PDB entry 6R6I | X-ray diffraction, 1.47 A resolution | chains A and B

[Chain A (and B)]
Name: Transthyretin
Source organism: Homo sapiens
Notes: chain B of this document is another copy of the same molecule, construct and numbering; everything in this record applies to it too
UniProt: P02766 (TTHY_HUMAN); residues -19 to 127 here correspond to UniProt positions 1-147 (UniProt number = residue number + 20)
Amino-acid sequence (147 residues; row label = number of the first residue in the row; numbers below 1 keep their minus sign (Met-19 is residue -19)):
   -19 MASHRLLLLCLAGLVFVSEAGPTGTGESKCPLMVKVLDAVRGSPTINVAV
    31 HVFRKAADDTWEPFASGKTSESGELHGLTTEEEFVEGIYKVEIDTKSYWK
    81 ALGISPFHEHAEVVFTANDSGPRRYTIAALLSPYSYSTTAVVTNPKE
Disordered / not traced: -19 to 9, 126-127 (chain B: -19 to 9, 125-127)
Sequence notes: engineered mutation Thr25 (Ala45 in P02766)
Small-molecule neighbours: H50 (1-(3',4'-dichloro-2-fluorobiphenyl-4-yl)cyclopropanecarboxylic acid): Lys15, Leu17, Ala108, Ala109, Leu110, Ser117, Thr118, Thr119
Swiss-Prot annotation at these positions:
  - binding site (L-thyroxine): Lys15, Glu54, Ser117
  - modified residue: Cys10 (Sulfocysteine), Glu42 (4-carboxyglutamate), Ser52 (Phosphoserine)
  - glycosylation: Asn98 (N-linked (GlcNAc...) asparagine)
Reported in the primary citation:
  - binding site for H50: Lys15, Leu17, Ala108, Leu110, Thr119
  - conformationally variable residues (loop rearrangement): Asn98 to Arg104

[How chain A and chain B interact]
Contacting residue pairs (39; chain A residue first):
  Phe87(A) - Phe95(B)  hydrophobic
  Phe87(A) - Tyr105(B)  hydrophobic
  Phe87(A) - Ile107(B)  hydrophobic
  Phe87(A) - Ala120(B)  hydrophobic
  Phe87(A) - Val122(B)  hydrophobic
  His88(A) - Val93(B)
  His88(A) - Val94(B)
  Glu89(A) - Val94(B)  hydrogen bond (backbone-backbone)
  Glu89(A) - Thr96(B)  hydrogen bond
  His90(A) - Val94(B)
  Glu92(A) - Glu92(B)
  Glu92(A) - Tyr116(B)  hydrogen bond (backbone-side chain)
  Val93(A) - His88(B)
  Val94(A) - His88(B)
  Val94(A) - Glu89(B)  hydrogen bond (backbone-backbone)
  Val94(A) - His90(B)
  Val94(A) - Glu92(B)
  Phe95(A) - Phe87(B)  hydrophobic
  Thr96(A) - Phe87(B)
  Thr96(A) - Glu89(B)  hydrogen bond
  Tyr105(A) - Phe87(B)  hydrophobic
  Ile107(A) - Phe87(B)  hydrophobic
  Tyr114(A) - Thr119(B)  hydrogen bond (backbone-side chain)
  Tyr114(A) - Ala120(B)  hydrogen bond (backbone-backbone)
  Ser115(A) - Thr118(B)  hydrogen bond (side chain-backbone)
  Ser115(A) - Thr119(B)
  Tyr116(A) - Glu92(B)  hydrogen bond (side chain-backbone)
  Tyr116(A) - Tyr116(B)
  Tyr116(A) - Ser117(B)
  Tyr116(A) - Thr118(B)  hydrogen bond (backbone-backbone)
  Ser117(A) - Tyr116(B)
  Ser117(A) - Ser117(B)  hydrogen bond
  Thr118(A) - Ser115(B)  hydrogen bond (backbone-side chain)
  Thr118(A) - Tyr116(B)  hydrogen bond (backbone-backbone)
  Thr119(A) - Tyr114(B)  hydrogen bond (side chain-backbone)
  Thr119(A) - Ser115(B)
  Ala120(A) - Phe87(B)  hydrophobic
  Ala120(A) - Tyr114(B)  hydrogen bond (backbone-backbone)
  Val122(A) - Phe87(B)  hydrophobic
Interface residues without a listed pair, chain A (21 interface residues in all): Ile68, Lys76
Interface residues without a listed pair, chain B (21 interface residues in all): Ile68, Lys76

[Overview]
Chain A and chain B each contribute 21 residues to their interface; the contacts include 15 hydrogen bonds.
Among the polar pairs are Glu89(A)-Thr96(B), Glu92(A)-Tyr116(B) and Tyr114(A)-Thr119(B). Ligands of chain A:
compound H50. From the paper: a binding site for H50 at Lys15(A), Leu17(A) and Ala108(A) among others;
conformational variability at Asn98(A).
Both chains are Transthyretin (Homo sapiens). Entry 6R6I (Crystal structure of transthyretin mutant A25T in
complex with CHF5074, a flurbiprofen analogue) was determined by X-ray diffraction together with 6R66, 6R67
and 6R68 from the same study.
